Entry 8EKX (X-ray diffraction, 1.55 A resolution); this record covers chain A.

[Chain A]
Protein: Maltose/maltodextrin-binding periplasmic protein, Induced myeloid leukemia cell differentiation protein Mcl-1
From: Escherichia coli K-12
UniProt: chimeric construct of P0AEX9, Q07820: residues -195 to 170 from P0AEX9 (MALE_ECOLI) positions 27-392 (UniProt number = residue number + 222); residues 173-321 from Q07820 positions 173-321 (same numbers)
Sequence (532 residues; each row starts with the number of its first residue; numbers below 1 keep their minus sign (Met-210 is residue -210)):
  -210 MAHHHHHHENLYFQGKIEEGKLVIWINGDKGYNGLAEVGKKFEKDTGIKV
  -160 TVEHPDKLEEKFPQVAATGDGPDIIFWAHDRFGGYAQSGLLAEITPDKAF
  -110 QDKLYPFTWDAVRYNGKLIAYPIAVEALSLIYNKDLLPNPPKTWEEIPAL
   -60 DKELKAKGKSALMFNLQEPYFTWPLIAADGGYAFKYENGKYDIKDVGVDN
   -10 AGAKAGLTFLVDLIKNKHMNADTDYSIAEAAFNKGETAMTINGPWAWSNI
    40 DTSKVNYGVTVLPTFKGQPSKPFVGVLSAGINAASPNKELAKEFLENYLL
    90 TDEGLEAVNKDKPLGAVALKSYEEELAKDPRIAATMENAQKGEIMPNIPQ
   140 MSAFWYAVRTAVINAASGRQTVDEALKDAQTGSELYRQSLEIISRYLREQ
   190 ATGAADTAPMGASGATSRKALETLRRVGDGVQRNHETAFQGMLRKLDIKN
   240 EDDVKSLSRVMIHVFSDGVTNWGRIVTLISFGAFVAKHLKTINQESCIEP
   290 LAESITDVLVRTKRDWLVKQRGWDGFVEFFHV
Not modelled in the structure: -210 to -196, 321
Construct notes: initiating methionine (-210); expression tag (-209 to -196); linker (171-172); engineered mutation Ala194 (Lys in Q07820), Ala197 (Lys in Q07820), Ala201 (Arg in Q07820)
Curated features (UniProtKB/Swiss-Prot):
  - motif: Ala209 to Asn223 (BH3), His252 to Ala272 (BH1), Asp304 to Phe319 (BH2)
Ligand contacts: OK5 ((2R)-2-[5-[3-chloranyl-2-methyl-4-[2-(4-methylpiperazin-1-yl)ethoxy]phenyl]-6-(4-fluorophenyl)thieno[2,3-d]pyrimidin-4-yl]oxy-3-[2-[[2-(2-methoxyphenyl)pyrimidin-4-yl]methoxy]phenyl]propanoic acid): Val216, Val220, His224, Ala227, Phe228, Gly230, Met231, Leu235, Leu246, Val249, Met250, Val253, Phe254, Gly262, Arg263, Thr266, Leu267, Phe270, Phe319
From the paper describing this entry:
  - binding site for OK5: Arg263

[Overview]
Chain A binds compound OK5. From the paper: a binding site for OK5 at Arg263.
Chain A is Maltose/maltodextrin-binding periplasmic protein, Induced myeloid leukemia cell differentiation
protein Mcl-1 (Escherichia coli K-12); the structure, Structure of MBP-Mcl-1 in complex with MIK665, was
determined by X-ray diffraction (same publication as 8EL1 and 8EL0).
